PDB entry 7T0W | electron microscopy, 3.00 A resolution | chains D and L of the 9 polymer chains in the assembly

# Chain D
Name: Gamma-aminobutyric acid receptor subunit alpha-1
From: Homo sapiens
UniProt: P14867 (GBRA1_HUMAN); the construct has insertions or renumbered stretches relative to UniProt, so the offset changes along the chain: 1-312 = UniProt 28-339; 320-347 = UniProt 418-445
Amino-acid sequence (347 residues; numbered 1 to 347; the number before each row is that of its first residue):
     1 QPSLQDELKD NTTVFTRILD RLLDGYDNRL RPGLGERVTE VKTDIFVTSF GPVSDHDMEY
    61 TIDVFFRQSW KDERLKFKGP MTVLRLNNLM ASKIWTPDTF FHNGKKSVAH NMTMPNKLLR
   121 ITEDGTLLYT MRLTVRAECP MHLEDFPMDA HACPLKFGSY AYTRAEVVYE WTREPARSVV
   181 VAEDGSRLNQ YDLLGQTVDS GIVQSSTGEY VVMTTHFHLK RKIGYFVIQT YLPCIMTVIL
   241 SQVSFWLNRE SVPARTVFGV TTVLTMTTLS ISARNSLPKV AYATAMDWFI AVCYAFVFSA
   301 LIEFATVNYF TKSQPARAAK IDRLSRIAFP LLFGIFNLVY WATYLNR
Disordered / not traced: 1-9
Construct notes: linker (313-319)
Cystine bridges: Cys139-Cys153
Covalent attachments: N-acetylglucosamine (NAG) linked to Asn111
Swiss-Prot annotation at these positions:
  - binding site (4-aminobutanoate): Arg67, Thr130
  - binding site (3alpha-hydroxy-5alpha-pregnan-11,20-dione): Trp246
  - glycosylation (N-linked (GlcNAc...) asparagine): Asn11, Asn111
What the authors report for this chain:
  - specificity-determining residues: Glu170, Arg173, Glu174, Arg177
  - specificity-determining residues: Arg164 (by similarity / conservation)

# Chain L
Name: Fab115 light chain, IgG1
From: Homo sapiens
Amino-acid sequence (217 residues; numbered 1 to 217; the number before each row is that of its first residue):
     1 QSVLTQPPSA SGTPGQRVTI SCSGSSSNIG SNTVSWYQQL PGTAPKLLIY STNQRPSGVP
    61 DRFSGSKSGT SASLAIGGLQ SEDEADYYCA AWDDSLKRLV VFGGGTRLTV LGQPKAAPSV
   121 TLFPPSSEEL QANKATLVCL ISDFYPGAVT VAWKADSSPV KAGVETTTPS KQSNNKYAAS
   181 SYLSLTPEQW KSHRSYSCQV THEGSTVEKT VAPTECS
Disordered / not traced: 1-2, 113-217
Cystine bridges: Cys22-Cys89

# Interface between chain D and chain L
Pairs across the interface (11; chain D residue first):
  Lys42(D) - Lys97(L)
  Thr82(D) - Ser26(L)
  Thr82(D) - Gly69(L)
  Val83(D) - Gly30(L)
  Thr122(D) - Ser26(L)
  Thr122(D) - Ser31(L)
  Glu170(D) - Lys97(L)  salt bridge
  Trp171(D) - Lys97(L)
  Thr172(D) - Lys97(L)
  Arg173(D) - Trp92(L)
  Glu174(D) - Arg98(L)  salt bridge
Interface residues without a listed pair, chain D (11 interface residues in all): Glu123, Asp124
Interface residues without a listed pair, chain L (10 interface residues in all): Asn32, Thr70, Asp94
From the paper, about this interface:
  - epitope / paratope residues, chain D: Glu170(D), Glu174(D)

# Overview
11 residues of chain D face 10 of chain L across their interface, with 2 salt bridges. Among the polar pairs
are Glu170(D)-Lys97(L) and Glu174(D)-Arg98(L). Covalently linked N-acetylglucosamine: at Asn111(D). From the
paper: epitope/paratope residues Glu170(D) and Glu174(D); specificity determinants Glu170(D), Arg173(D) and
Glu174(D) among others.
Here chain D is Gamma-aminobutyric acid receptor subunit alpha-1 and chain L is Fab115 light chain, IgG1, both
from Homo sapiens. Entry 7T0W (Complex of GABA-A synaptic receptor with autoimmune antibody Fab115) was
determined by electron microscopy.
